7KWJ - chains A and B of the 3 polymer chains in the assembly; structure by X-ray diffraction, 2.58 A resolution.

# Chain A (and B)
Protein: Spermidine N(1)-acetyltransferase
Source organism: Vibrio cholerae serotype O1 (strain ATCC 39315 / El Tor Inaba N16961)
Notes: EC 2.3.1.57; chain B of this document is another copy of the same molecule, construct and numbering; everything in this record applies to it too
UniProt: Q9KL03 (ATDA_VIBCH); residue numbers follow UniProt; this construct covers 1-173
Sequence (173 residues; row label = number of the first residue in the row):
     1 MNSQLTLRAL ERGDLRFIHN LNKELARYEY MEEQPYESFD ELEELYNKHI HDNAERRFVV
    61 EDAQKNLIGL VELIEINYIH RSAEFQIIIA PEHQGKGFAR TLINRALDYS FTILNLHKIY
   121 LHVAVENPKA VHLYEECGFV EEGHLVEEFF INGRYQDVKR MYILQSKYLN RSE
Unresolved in the structure: 1-2, 26-31, 172-173 (chain B: 1-2, 27-29, 172-173)
Sequence notes: engineered mutation Lys-23 (Asn in Q9KL03), Glu-24 (Asn in Q9KL03), Leu-25 (Arg in Q9KL03), Ala-26 (Asn in Q9KL03), Arg-27 (Ile in Q9KL03), Tyr-28 (Met in Q9KL03), Glu-29 (Ser in Q9KL03), Met-31 (Trp in Q9KL03), Glu-32 (Phe in Q9KL03), Gln-34 (Glu in Q9KL03)
UniProt features mapped onto this chain:
  - active site: Tyr-134 (Proton donor)
  - binding site (Mg(2+)): Glu-33, Glu-75
  - binding site (spermidine): Glu-33, Glu-41
  - binding site (spermine): Glu-33, Glu-41, His-49 to Asp-52, Glu-84 to Gln-86
  - binding site (acetyl-CoA): Ile-87 to Ile-89, Gln-94 to Arg-100, Asn-127 to Glu-136
  - site: Glu-84 (Could be important for selectivity toward long polyamines)
Reported in the primary citation:
  - conformationally variable residues (order/disorder transition): Lys-23 to Gln-34
  - mutagenesis - N152L (1.2-fold): increased catalytic activity

# Interface between chain A and chain B
Contacting residue pairs (42; chain A residue first):
  Ile-79(A) / Gln-34(B)
  His-80(A) / Glu-33(B)  salt bridge
  His-80(A) / Glu-148(B)
  His-80(A) / Phe-149(B)
  His-80(A) / Phe-150(B)  hydrogen bond (side chain-backbone)
  His-80(A) / Tyr-155(B)
  Arg-81(A) / Tyr-155(B)  hydrogen bond
  His-117(A) / Glu-147(B)  salt bridge
  His-117(A) / Tyr-155(B)
  Lys-118(A) / Leu-145(B)
  Lys-118(A) / Val-146(B)  hydrogen bond (side chain-backbone)
  Lys-118(A) / Glu-147(B)
  Lys-118(A) / Glu-148(B)  salt bridge
  Glu-142(A) / Gly-143(B)
  Glu-142(A) / His-144(B)  hydrogen bond (backbone-backbone)
  Glu-142(A) / Leu-145(B)
  Glu-142(A) / Val-146(B)  hydrogen bond (side chain-backbone)
  Gly-143(A) / Glu-142(B)
  Gly-143(A) / Gly-143(B)
  His-144(A) / Glu-142(B)  hydrogen bond (backbone-backbone)
  Leu-145(A) / Lys-118(B)
  Leu-145(A) / Glu-142(B)
  Leu-145(A) / Arg-160(B)
  Val-146(A) / Lys-118(B)  hydrogen bond (backbone-side chain)
  Val-146(A) / Glu-142(B)  hydrogen bond (backbone-side chain)
  Val-146(A) / Tyr-162(B)
  Glu-147(A) / His-117(B)  salt bridge
  Glu-147(A) / Lys-118(B)
  Glu-147(A) / Leu-164(B)
  Glu-148(A) / His-80(B)
  Glu-148(A) / Lys-118(B)  salt bridge
  Glu-148(A) / Arg-160(B)  salt bridge
  Phe-149(A) / His-80(B)
  Phe-150(A) / Ile-79(B)
  Phe-150(A) / His-80(B)  hydrogen bond (backbone-side chain)
  Tyr-155(A) / His-80(B)
  Tyr-155(A) / Arg-81(B)  hydrogen bond
  Tyr-155(A) / His-117(B)
  Arg-160(A) / Leu-145(B)
  Arg-160(A) / Glu-148(B)  salt bridge
  Tyr-162(A) / Val-146(B)
  Leu-164(A) / Glu-147(B)
Other interface residues (no listed pair), chain A (19 interface residues in all): Ser-82
Other interface residues (no listed pair), chain B (22 interface residues in all): Ser-82, Tyr-120

# In short
Chain A and chain B form an interface of 19 and 22 residues respectively; the contacts include 10 hydrogen
bonds and 7 salt bridges. Polar contacts include His-80(A)/Glu-33(B), His-117(A)/Glu-147(B) and
Lys-118(A)/Glu-148(B). From the paper: N152L of chain A increases catalytic activity; conformational
variability at Lys-23(A).
Chain A and chain B are both Spermidine N(1)-acetyltransferase (Vibrio cholerae serotype O1 (strain ATCC 39315
/ El Tor Inaba N16961)); the structure, Spermidine N-acetyltransferase SpeG K23-Q34 chimera from Vibrio
cholerae and hSSAT, was determined by X-ray diffraction (same publication as 7KWH, 7KWQ, 7KWX, 7KX2 and 7KX3).
